PDB entry 6SZP | X-ray diffraction, 1.76 A resolution | chain A

== Chain A ==
Molecule: N(G), N(G)-dimethylarginine dimethylaminohydrolase 1
Organism: Homo sapiens
Notes: EC 3.5.3.18
UniProt: O94760 (DDAH1_HUMAN); residue numbers follow UniProt; this construct covers 1-285
Amino-acid sequence (297 residues; row label = number of the first residue in the row; numbers below 1 keep their minus sign (Met-11 is residue -11)):
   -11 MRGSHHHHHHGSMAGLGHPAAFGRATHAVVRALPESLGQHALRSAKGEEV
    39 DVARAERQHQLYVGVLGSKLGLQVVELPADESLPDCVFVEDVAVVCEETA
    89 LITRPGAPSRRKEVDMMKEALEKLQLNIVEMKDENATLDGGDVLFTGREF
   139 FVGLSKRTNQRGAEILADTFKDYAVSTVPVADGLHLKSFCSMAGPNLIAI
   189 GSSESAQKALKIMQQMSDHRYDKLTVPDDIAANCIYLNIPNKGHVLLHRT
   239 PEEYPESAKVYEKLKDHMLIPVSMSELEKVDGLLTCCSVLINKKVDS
Disordered / not traced: -11 to 7, 283-285
Differences from the reference sequence: initiating methionine (-11); expression tag (-10 to 0)
Swiss-Prot annotation at these positions:
  - active site: His173 (Proton donor), Cys274 (Nucleophile)
  - binding site (substrate): Leu30, Asp73, Glu78, Asp79, Arg98, Arg145, Val268
  - binding site (Zn(2+)): Cys274
  - modified residue: Ala2 (N-acetylalanine), Cys222 (S-nitrosocysteine), Cys274 (S-nitrosocysteine)
  - mutagenesis: Leu30 (L30A: Reduces enzyme activity and affinity for asymmetric dimethylarginine about 12-fold), Glu78 (E78A: Reduces enzyme activity about 1000-fold, and affinity for asymmetric dimethylarginine about 100-fold), Leu271 (L271G: Reduces enzyme activity about 10-fold, and affinity for asymmetric dimethylarginine about 7-fold)
Ligand contacts: M3B ((1S)-N'-(4-azanylbutyl)-N"-(2-methoxyethyl)methanetriamine): Leu30, Asp73, Phe76, Glu78, Asp79, Arg98, Gly129, His173, Lys175, Ser176, Asn221, Val268, Asp269, Gly270, Leu271, Thr273, Cys274
Reported in the primary citation:
  - binding site for M3B: Leu30, Asp73, Asp79, Val268, Asp269, Cys274
  - conformationally variable residues (side-chain flip): Arg145, His173

== Summary ==
Ligands of chain A: compound M3B. UniProt lists active-site residues His173 and Cys274, 7 substrate-binding
residues, Zn2+-binding residue Cys274 and 3 mutagenesis sites. From the paper: a binding site for M3B at
Leu30, Asp73 and Asp79 among others; conformational variability at Arg145 and His173.
Chain A is N(G), N(G)-dimethylarginine dimethylaminohydrolase 1 (Homo sapiens); the structure, High resolution
crystal structure of human DDAH-1 in complex with N-(4-Aminobutyl)-N'-(2-Methoxyethyl)guanidine, was
determined by X-ray diffraction, deposited together with 6SZQ.
